Entry 6Z8V (X-ray diffraction, 1.58 A resolution); this record covers chains L and H of the 3 polymer chains in the assembly.

== Chain L ==
Protein: Prothrombin
From: Homo sapiens
Notes: EC 3.4.21.5
UniProtKB: P00734 (THRB_HUMAN); the construct lacks a stretch of the UniProt sequence, so the offset changes along the chain: -5 to 0 = UniProt 328-333; 1-14 = UniProt 336-349; 15-17 = UniProt 361-363
Sequence (36 residues; row label = number of the first residue in the row; a row labelled like 14A-14K holds insertion residues (14A, then the next letters in order); numbers below 1 keep their minus sign (Thr-5 is residue -5)):
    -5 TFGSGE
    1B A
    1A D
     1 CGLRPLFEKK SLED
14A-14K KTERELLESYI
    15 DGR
Disordered / not traced: -5 to 0, 15-17
Swiss-Prot annotation at these positions:
  - site: Arg17 (Cleavage)

== Chain H ==
Protein: Prothrombin
From: Homo sapiens
Notes: EC 3.4.21.5
UniProtKB: P00734 (THRB_HUMAN); the construct lacks a stretch of the UniProt sequence and is renumbered around it, so the offset changes along the chain: 16-36 = UniProt 364-384; 37-60 = UniProt 386-409; 61-77 = UniProt 419-435; 78-97 = UniProt 437-456; 6 more segments
Sequence (259 residues; numbered 16 to 247 plus 29 insertion-coded residues; 2 numbers in that range are skipped by the numbering (no residue carries them; nothing is unmodelled there); the number before each row is that of its first residue; a row labelled like 60A-60I holds insertion residues (60A, then the next letters in order)):
    16 IVEGSDAEIG MSPWQVMLFR K
   36A S
    37 PQELLCGASL ISDRWVLTAA HCLL
60A-60I YPPWDKNFT
    61 ENDLLVRIGK HSRTRYE
   77A R
    78 NIEKISMLEK IYIHPRYNWR
   97A E
    98 NLDRDIALMK LKKPVAFSDY IHPVCLPDRE TA
129A-129C ASL
   130 LQAGYKGRVT GWGNLKETW
148A-148F TANVGK
   150 GQPSVLQVVN LPIVERPVCK DSTRIRITDN MFCAG
  184A Y
   185 KP
186A-186D DEGK
   187 RGDACEGDSG GPFVMKSP
204A-204B FN
   205 NRWYQMGIVS WGE
   219 GC
  221A D
   221 RDGKYGFYTH VFRLKKWIQK VIDQFGE
Disordered / not traced: 148A-148F, 247
Disulfide bonds: Cys42-Cys58, Cys168-Cys182, Cys191-Cys220
Covalently attached groups: compound 0G6 linked to His57, Ser195
Metal / ion sites: Na+: Arg221, Lys224
Residues lining bound ligands: 0G6 (D-phenylalanyl-N-[(2S,3S)-6-{[amino(iminio)methyl]amino}-1-chloro-2-hydroxyhexan-3-yl]-L-prolinamide): Tyr60A, Trp60D, Glu97A, Asn98, Leu99, Ile174, Asp189, Ala190, Cys191, Glu192, Gly193, Asp194, Val213, Ser214, Trp215, Gly216, Glu217, Gly219, Cys220, Gly226
Swiss-Prot annotation at these positions:
  - region: Ala183 to Val200 (High affinity receptor-binding region which is also known as the TP508 peptide)
  - active site (Charge relay system): His57, Asp102, Ser195
  - glycosylation: Asn60G (N-linked (GlcNAc...) (complex) asparagine)

== How chain L and chain H interact ==
Disulfides between the chains: Cys1(L)-Cys122(H)
Residue-residue contacts (58):
  Cys1(L) with Pro120(H); Val121(H); Cys122(H), disulfide; Arg206(H), hydrogen bond (backbone-side chain)
  Asp1A(L) with His119(H), salt bridge; Arg206(H)
  Ala1B(L) with Arg206(H), hydrogen bond (backbone-side chain)
  Gly2(L) with Trp29(H); Pro120(H), hydrogen bond (backbone-backbone); Cys122(H); Arg206(H); Trp207(H), hydrogen bond (backbone-backbone)
  Leu3(L) with His119(H), hydrogen bond (backbone-side chain); Asn205(H); Arg206(H)
  Arg4(L) with Gly25(H); Met26(H), hydrogen bond (side chain-backbone); Pro28(H); Trp29(H); Arg137(H); Trp207(H)
  Pro5(L) with Ser115(H); Asp116(H); His119(H)
  Leu6(L) with Ile24(H); Asp116(H); Tyr117(H), hydrophobic
  Phe7(L) with Glu23(H); Ile24(H); Gly25(H); Met26(H), hydrophobic
  Glu8(L) with Lys202(H), salt bridge; Asn205(H); Trp207(H), hydrogen bond
  Asp14(L) with Glu23(H); Met26(H); Arg137(H), salt bridge; Trp207(H)
  Lys14A(L) with Glu23(H), hydrogen bond (backbone-side chain)
  Thr14B(L) with Arg137(H), hydrogen bond; Asn159(H), hydrogen bond
  Glu14C(L) with Arg137(H); Lys202(H), salt bridge
  Glu14E(L) with Lys135(H), salt bridge; Asn159(H), hydrogen bond; Tyr184A(H), hydrogen bond; Lys186D(H), salt bridge
  Leu14F(L) with Lys135(H); Gly136(H); Asn159(H); Trp207(H), hydrophobic
  Ser14I(L) with Gly133(H); Tyr134(H); Lys135(H), hydrogen bond (side chain-backbone)
  Tyr14J(L) with Leu129C(H); Tyr134(H), hydrophobic; Lys202(H), hydrogen bond (side chain-backbone); Pro204(H)
Other interface residues (no listed pair), chain L (19 interface residues in all): Leu14G
Other interface residues (no listed pair), chain H (29 interface residues in all): Met201, Asn204B

== In short ==
19 residues of chain L and 29 residues of chain H are in contact, with 1 disulfide bond, 14 hydrogen bonds and
6 salt bridges. Polar pairs include Asp1A(L)-His119(H), Glu8(L)-Lys202(H) and Glu14E(L)-Lys135(H). Compound
0G6 is covalently linked to Ser195(H).
Chain L is Prothrombin and chain H is Prothrombin, both from Homo sapiens; the structure, X-ray structure of
the complex between human alpha thrombin and a thrombin binding aptamer variant (TBA-3L) ..., was determined
by X-ray diffraction together with 6Z8W and 6Z8X from the same study.
